9ITS - chains A and F of the 26 polymer chains in the assembly; structure by electron microscopy, 2.89 A resolution.

== Chain A ==
Name: ATP synthase subunit alpha
Organism: Chloroflexus aurantiacus J-10-fl
Notes: EC 7.1.2.2
Reference sequence: A9WGS6 (ATPA_CHLAA); residue numbers follow UniProt; this construct covers 1-522
Sequence (522 residues; numbered 1 to 522; the number before each row is that of its first residue):
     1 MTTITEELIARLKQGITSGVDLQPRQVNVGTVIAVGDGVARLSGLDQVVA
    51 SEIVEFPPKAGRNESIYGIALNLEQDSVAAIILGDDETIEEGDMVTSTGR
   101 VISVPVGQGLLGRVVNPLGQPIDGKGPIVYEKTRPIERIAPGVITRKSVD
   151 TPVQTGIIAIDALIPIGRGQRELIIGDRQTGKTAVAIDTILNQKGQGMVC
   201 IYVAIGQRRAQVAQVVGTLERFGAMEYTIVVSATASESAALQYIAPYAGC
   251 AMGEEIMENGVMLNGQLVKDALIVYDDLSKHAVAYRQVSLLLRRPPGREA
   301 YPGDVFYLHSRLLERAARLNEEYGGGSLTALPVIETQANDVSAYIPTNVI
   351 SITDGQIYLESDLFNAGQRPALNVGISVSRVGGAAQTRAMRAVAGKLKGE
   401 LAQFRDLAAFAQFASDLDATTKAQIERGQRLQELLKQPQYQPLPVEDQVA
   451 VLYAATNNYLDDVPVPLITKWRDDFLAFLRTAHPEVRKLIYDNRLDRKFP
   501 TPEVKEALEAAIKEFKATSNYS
Disordered / not traced: 1-26
Swiss-Prot annotation at these positions:
  - binding site (ATP): Gly-176 to Thr-183
  - site: Ser-377 (Required for activity)
Metal / ion sites: Mg2+: Thr-183 (together with ATP)
Residues lining bound ligands:
  - ADP (adenosine-5'-diphosphate): Ser-351, Val-378, Arg-380
  - ATP (adenosine-5'-triphosphate): Asp-177, Arg-178, Gln-179, Thr-180, Gly-181, Lys-182, Thr-183, Ala-184, Gln-207, Glu-335, Phe-364, Arg-369, Pro-370, Gln-437, Pro-438, Gln-439

== Chain F ==
Name: ATP synthase subunit beta
Organism: Chloroflexus aurantiacus J-10-fl
Notes: EC 7.1.2.2
Reference sequence: A9WGS4 (ATPB_CHLAA); residues 1-471 here = UniProt positions 1-471
Sequence (471 residues; numbered 1 to 471; the number before each row is that of its first residue):
     1 MPAKGVIQEIIGVVIRAKFPEDEVPEIYNAIEIPLGNGDRLVCEVQQQLG
    51 NGVVKAVAMGSTDGLRRGLEVIDTGRPIAVPVGPATLGRVFNVLGDPIDG
   101 MGPIGPEVERRPIHRDPPSFEEQNTQAQIFETGIKVIDLIAPFTRGGKTA
   151 IFGGAGVGKTVVIQELIANIAKEQSGFSVFAGVGERSREGNDLIHEMKEA
   201 RIDENTTVFDKTVMVFGQMNEPPGARLRVGLTALTMAEYFRDEGRDILLF
   251 IDNIFRFVQAGSEVSSLLGRMPSQVGYQPTLGTEMGELQERITSTKRGSI
   301 TSMQAVYVPADDYTDPAPATVFSHLDATISLERSIAERAIFPAVDPLAST
   351 SRILDPNIVGEEHYRVAQEVKRVLQRYKDLKDIIAILGMEELSDEDKLTV
   401 QRARKIELFFSQPFTVAQQFTGRPGKYVPVKKTVESFARLLNGEGDHIPE
   451 SFFYMQGDFDDVLAAYEASQK
Disordered / not traced: 1, 471
Swiss-Prot annotation at these positions:
  - binding site (ATP): Gly-153 to Thr-160
Metal / ion sites: Mg2+: Thr-160, Glu-189 (together with ADP)
Residues lining bound ligands:
  - ADP (adenosine-5'-diphosphate): Gly-154, Ala-155, Gly-156, Val-157, Gly-158, Lys-159, Thr-160, Val-161, Arg-186, Glu-189, Phe-341, Pro-342, Phe-414, Ala-417, Phe-420, Thr-421, Met-455
  - ATP (adenosine-5'-triphosphate): Ser-351, Arg-352, Leu-354, Tyr-364

== Interface between chain A and chain F ==
Pairs across the interface (90; chain A residue first):
  Leu-45(A) with Arg-67(F), hydrogen bond (backbone-side chain)
  Asp-46(A) with Arg-67(F), salt bridge
  Gln-47(A) with Arg-66(F), hydrogen bond
  Val-48(A) with Arg-66(F); Arg-67(F)
  Val-49(A) with Gly-64(F); Leu-65(F); Arg-66(F)
  Ala-50(A) with Ile-10(F), hydrophobic; Thr-62(F); Asp-63(F); Leu-65(F), hydrogen bond (backbone-backbone)
  Ser-51(A) with Asp-63(F), hydrogen bond
  Leu-71(A) with Ile-10(F)
  Asn-72(A) with Ile-10(F); Ile-11(F)
  Leu-73(A) with Glu-9(F); Ile-10(F), hydrogen bond (backbone-backbone); Arg-67(F)
  Glu-74(A) with Glu-9(F); Arg-67(F), hydrogen bond (backbone-side chain)
  Gln-75(A) with Glu-9(F), hydrogen bond (backbone-side chain)
  Ser-77(A) with Arg-67(F)
  Val-78(A) with Arg-67(F)
  Val-101(A) with Asp-63(F); Gly-64(F)
  Glu-137(A) with Asp-63(F)
  Ile-139(A) with Asn-220(F)
  Ala-140(A) with Asn-220(F)
  Gly-142(A) with Ser-187(F), hydrogen bond (backbone-side chain)
  Val-143(A) with Ser-187(F); Asn-191(F), hydrogen bond (backbone-side chain); Gln-218(F)
  Ile-144(A) with Ile-98(F); Asp-99(F); Asn-191(F)
  Arg-146(A) with Ser-187(F); Asp-192(F)
  Lys-147(A) with Asp-192(F), hydrogen bond (backbone-side chain)
  Ser-148(A) with Asp-192(F); Leu-193(F)
  Arg-171(A) with Arg-186(F); Arg-188(F)
  Pro-295(A) with Ser-266(F); Pro-272(F), hydrophobic
  Pro-296(A) with Gly-276(F)
  Arg-298(A) with Pro-309(F); Asp-312(F), salt bridge; Asp-315(F), salt bridge
  Gly-303(A) with Glu-263(F)
  Asp-304(A) with Glu-263(F)
  Phe-306(A) with Met-219(F), hydrophobic; Arg-256(F); Gln-259(F)
  Tyr-307(A) with Met-219(F); Glu-221(F); Pro-222(F); Arg-226(F); Glu-263(F)
  Ser-310(A) with Met-219(F), hydrogen bond (side chain-backbone)
  Glu-314(A) with Arg-186(F); Ser-187(F); Met-219(F); Asn-220(F)
  Val-341(A) with Arg-333(F)
  Ser-342(A) with Ala-310(F); Asp-311(F)
  Ala-343(A) with Ala-310(F)
  Tyr-344(A) with Gln-259(F)
  Thr-347(A) with Ala-155(F); Tyr-307(F), hydrogen bond (backbone-side chain); Ala-310(F)
  Asn-348(A) with Tyr-307(F)
  Ile-350(A) with Ala-155(F), hydrophobic; Gly-156(F)
  Ser-351(A) with Ala-155(F); Arg-186(F), hydrogen bond (backbone-side chain); Tyr-307(F)
  Ile-352(A) with Arg-186(F); Met-219(F), hydrophobic
  Thr-353(A) with Arg-186(F), hydrogen bond (backbone-side chain)
  Asp-354(A) with Arg-188(F), salt bridge
  Ile-376(A) with Glu-337(F)
  Ser-379(A) with Phe-420(F)
  Arg-380(A) with Thr-160(F); Gln-164(F); Arg-188(F); Gln-419(F); Phe-420(F)
  Val-381(A) with Arg-188(F)
Other interface residues (no listed pair), chain A (51 interface residues in all): Asp-76, Gly-297
Other interface residues (no listed pair), chain F (52 interface residues in all): Gln-8, Gly-12, Ser-61, Val-90, Val-161, Glu-189, Phe-216, Pro-223, Val-275

== Summary ==
51 residues of chain A and 52 residues of chain F are in contact, with 14 hydrogen bonds and 4 salt bridges.
Among the polar pairs are Asp-46(A)/Arg-67(F), Arg-298(A)/Asp-312(F) and Arg-298(A)/Asp-315(F). ADP is bound
between chain A and chain F. Chain A binds ATP.
Here chain A is ATP synthase subunit alpha and chain F is ATP synthase subunit beta, both from Chloroflexus
aurantiacus J-10-fl. Entry 9ITS (Chloroflexus aurantiacus ADP-bound ATP synthase, state 1) was determined by
electron microscopy, deposited together with 9ITJ, 9ITK, 9ITL, 9ITM, 9ITN, 9ITO and 11 further entries.
